PDB entry 8EV3 | electron microscopy, 3.00 A resolution | chains 1 and e of the 41 polymer chains in the assembly

# Chain 1
Molecule: 3497-nt RNA strand
Organism: Schizosaccharomyces pombe
Sequence (3497 nucleotides; each row starts with the number of its first residue):
     1 AUUUGACCUCAAAUCAGGUAGGACUACGCGCUGAACUUAAGCAUAUCAAU
    51 AAGCGCAGGAAAAGAAAAUAACCAUGAUUCCCUCAGUAACGGCGAGUGAA
   101 GCGGGAAAAGCUCAAAUUUGAAAUCUGGCAACAUUUCUUUUGUUGUCCGA
   151 GUUGUAAUUUCAAGAAGCUGCUUUGAGUGUAGACGAUCGGUCUAAGUUCC
   201 UUGGAACAGGACGUCAGAGAGGGUGAGAACCCCGUCUUUGGUCGAUUGGA
   251 UAUGCCAUAUAAAGCGCUUUCGAAGAGUCGAGUUGUUUGGGAAUGCAGCU
   301 CUAAAUGGGUGGUAAAUUUCAUCUAAAGCUAAAUAUUGGCGAGAGACCGA
   351 UAGCGAACAAGUAGAGUGAUCGAAAGAUGAAAAGAACUUUGAAAAGAGAG
   401 UUAAAUAGUACGUGAAAUUGCUGAAAGGGAAGCAUUGGAAAUCAGUCUUA
   451 CCUGGGUGAGAUCAGUAGUCUCUUCGCGAGACUAUGCACUCUGAACCUGU
   501 GGUAGGUCAGCAUCAGUUUUCGGGGGCGGAAAAAGAAUAAGGGAAGGUGG
   551 CUUUCCGGGUUCUGCCUGGGGAGUGUUUAUAGCCCUUGUUGUAAUACGUC
   601 CACUGGGGACUGAGGACUGCGGCUUCGUGCCAAGGAUGCUGACAUAAUGG
   651 UUUUCAAUGGCCCGUCUUGAAACACGGACCAAGGAGUCUAGCAUCUAUGC
   701 GAGUGUUUGGGUGAUGAAAACCCAUCCGCGAAAUGAAAGUGAAUGCAGGU
   751 GGGAACGCCCUUGUGGCGUGCACCAUCGACCGACCCGGAAGUUUGUCAAU
   801 GGAAGGGUUUGAGUAAGAGCAUAGCUGUUGGGACCCGAAAGAUGGUGAAC
   851 UAUGCCUGAAUAGGGUGAAGCCAGAGGAAACUCUGGUGGAGGCUCGUAGA
   901 GAUUCUGACGUGCAAAUCGAUCUUCAAAUUUGGGUAUAGGGGCGAAAGAC
   951 UAAUCGAACCAUCUAGUAGCUGGUUCCUGCCGAAGUUUCCCUCAGGAUAG
  1001 CAGAAACUCAGAUCAGUUUUAUGAGGUAAAGCGAAUGAUUAGAGGUCUUG
  1051 GGGAAGGAAUUUCCUCAACCUAUUCUCAAACUUUAAAUAUGUAAGACGCC
  1101 CUUGUCGCUUAAUUGGACGUGGGCCAUCGAAUGAGAGUUUCUAGUGGGCC
  1151 AUUUUUGGUAAGCAGAACUGGCGAUGCGGGAUGAACCGAACGUGAGGUUA
  1201 AGGUGCCGGAAUGUACGCUCAUCAGACACCAGAAAAGGUGUUAGUUCAUC
  1251 UAGACAGCAGGACGGUGGCCAUGGAAGUCGGAAUCCGCUAAGGAGUGUGU
  1301 AACAACUCACCUGCCGAAUGAACUAGCCCUGAAAAUGGAUGGCGCUUAAG
  1351 CGUACUACCCAUACCUCACCGUCUGGGUUAGCUUUGAGAAGCUCAGACGA
  1401 GUAGGCAGGCGUGGAGGUUUGUGACGAAGCCUUGGGCGUGAGCCUGGGUC
  1451 GAACAGCCUCUAGUGCAGAUCUUGGUGGAAGUAGCAAAUAUUCAAAUGAG
  1501 AACUUUGAAGACUGAAGUGGGGAAAGGUUCCAUGUGAACAGCAGUUGGAC
  1551 AUGGGUUAGUCGAUCCUAAGAGAUAGGGAAGCUCCGUAUGAAAGUUGCAC
  1601 GAUUUUUCGUGCCUCCUAUCGAAAGGGAAUCCGGUUAAUAUUCCGGAACC
  1651 AGAAGGUGGAAUCAACACGGCAACGUAAAUGAAGUUGGAGACGUCGGCGG
  1701 GAGCCCUGGGAAGAGUUCUCUUUUCUUUUUAACAAACCAUUGAACUACCC
  1751 UGAAAUCGGUUUAUCCGGAGCUAGGGUAUGGUGUUUGGAAGAGUUCAGCG
  1801 CCUCAUGCUGAAUCCGGUGCGCUCUCGACGGCCCUUGAAAAUCCAACGGA
  1851 AGAAUGGACCUUCGGGUCCUUGUUUUCACAUCUGGUCGUACUCAUAACCG
  1901 CAGCAGGUCUCCAAGGUGAACAGCCUCUAGUUGAUAGAACAAUGUAGAUA
  1951 AGGGAAGUCGGCAAAAUGGAUCCGUAACUUCGGGAUAAGGAUUGGCUCUA
  2001 AGGGUUGGGUACGUUGGGCCUUGGAACCUGAACGGUUGCUGGACUGAGCG
  2051 UGGACCGAUGUCUUUUCUCGCCUUUCGGGGUGAGAAGGGAUGUUGGACCU
  2101 GCUUGGACCUUGGCGGCCGGGAAGUCCUUGGUCGGGCUUUUCUCCUUCUC
  2151 GGGGAUUAUGCUCUUACUGGCGUACGUUUAACAACCAACUUAGAACUGGU
  2201 ACGGACAAGGGGAAUCUGACUGUCUAAUUAAAACAUAGCAUUGCGAUGGC
  2251 CAGAAAGUGGUGUUGACGCAAUGUGAUUUCUGCCCAGUGCUCUGAAUGUC
  2301 AAAGUGAAGAAAUUCAACCAAGCGCGGGUAAACGGCGGGAGUAACUAUGA
  2351 CUCUCUUAAGGUAGCCAAAUGCCUCGUCAUCUAACUAGUGACGCGCAUGA
  2401 AUGGAUUAACGAGAUUCCCACUGUCCCUAUCUACUAUCUAGCGAAACCAC
  2451 AGCCUGGGGAACGGGCCAGGCAAAAUCAGCGGGGAAAGAAGACCCUGUUG
  2501 AGCUUGACUCUAGUUUGACAUUGUGAAGAGACAUAGAGGGUGUAGGAUAA
  2551 GUGGGAGUAUGUUUCGGCAUACGCCGGUGAAAUACCACUACCUUUAUCGU
  2601 UUCUUUACUUAAUCAAUGAAGCGGAAUUGGGAUUUAUUUCCCAUAUUCUA
  2651 GCGUUAAAGUUUCUUCGCGAACUGAUCCGCGUUGAUGACAUUGUCAGGUG
  2701 GGGAGUUUGGCUGGGGCGGCACAUCUGUUAAAAGAUAACGCAGGUGUCCU
  2751 AAGGGGGACUCAUCGAGAACAGAAAUCUCGAGUAGAAUAAAAGGGUAAAA
  2801 GUCCCCUUGAUUUUGAUUUUCAGUGUGAAUACAAACCAUGAAAGUGUGGC
  2851 CUAUCGAUCCUUUGUUCCCUCGAAAUUUGAGGACAGAGGUGCCAGAAAAG
  2901 UUACCACAGGGAUAACUGGCUUGUGGCAGCCAAGCGUUCAUAGCGACGUU
  2951 GCUUUUUGAUUCUUCGAUGUCGGCUCUUCCUAUCAUACCGAAGCAGAAUU
  3001 CGGUAAGCGUUGGAUUGUUCACCCACUAAUAGGGAACGUGAGCUGGGUUU
  3051 AGACCGUCGUGAGACAGGUUAGUUUUACCCUACUGAUGAAGUGUCGUCGC
  3101 AAUGGUAAUUCAACUUAGUACGAGAGGAACCGUUGAUUCAGAUCAUUGGU
  3151 AUUUGCGGCUGCCUGACAAGGCAAUGCCGCGGAGCUAUCAUCUGCCGGAU
  3201 AACGGCUGAACGCCUCUAAGCCAGAAUCCGUGCCAGAAAGCGACGAUUUU
  3251 UUGGUCCGCAUGAUUUAUAUGUAUAAAAAUAGAGGUAGGACUUGUUCCUA
  3301 CUCUCCUGUAUCGUAGAAGAUGGGCGAUGGUUGAUGAAACGGAAGUGUUU
  3351 UAUUGACUUGUCCAUGAAAUUCCAUUGAAAUCUUGUGCGGAAUCGAAUCC
  3401 AUUGCAUACGACUUUAAUGUGGAACGGGGUAUUGUAAGCAGUAGAGUAGC
  3451 CUUGUUGUUACGAUCUGCUGAGAUUAAGCCUUUGUUCCCAAGAUUUG
Disordered / not traced: 1-2, 37-47, 92-95, 288-293, 313-318, 474-476, 552-573, 625-627, 733-748, 778-815, 848-956, 991-994, 1026-1087, 1095-1129, 1228-1231, 1250-1317, 1332-1340, 1486-1934, 1939-2436, 2472-2982, 3009-3093, 3159-3176, 3249-3268, 3290-3297, 3376-3394, 3436-3470

# Chain e
Protein: 60S ribosomal protein L32-A
Organism: Schizosaccharomyces pombe
UniProtKB: P79015 (RL32A_SCHPO); residue numbers follow UniProt; this construct covers 1-127
Amino-acid sequence (127 residues; each row starts with the number of its first residue):
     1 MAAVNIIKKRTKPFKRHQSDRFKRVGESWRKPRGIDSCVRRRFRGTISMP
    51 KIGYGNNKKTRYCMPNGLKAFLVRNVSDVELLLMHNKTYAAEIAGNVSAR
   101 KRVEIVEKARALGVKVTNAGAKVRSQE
Disordered / not traced: 1-3

# How chain 1 and chain e interact
Pairs across the interface (128; chain 1 residue first):
  A416(1) / Lys-23(e)  hydrogen bond to the phosphate
  A417(1) / Lys-23(e)  salt bridge to the phosphate
  C433(1) / Arg-21(e)  sugar contact
  U435(1) / Lys-12(e)  phosphate contact
  G614(1) / Lys-59(e)  salt bridge to the phosphate
  G615(1) / Lys-59(e)  salt bridge to the phosphate
  U651(1) / Lys-12(e)  phosphate contact
  G659(1) / Arg-44(e)  hydrogen bond to the phosphate
  G659(1) / Gly-45(e)  sugar contact
  G660(1) / Arg-44(e)  salt bridge to the phosphate
  C662(1) / Gln-18(e)  phosphate contact
  C663(1) / His-17(e)  salt bridge to the phosphate
  C663(1) / Gln-18(e)  phosphate contact
  G664(1) / Gly-34(e)  phosphate contact
  G664(1) / Asp-36(e)  phosphate contact
  G664(1) / Ser-37(e)  phosphate contact
  C679(1) / Phe-22(e)  phosphate contact
  C679(1) / Arg-24(e)  salt bridge to the phosphate
  C680(1) / Phe-22(e)  phosphate contact
  C680(1) / Lys-23(e)  hydrogen bond to the phosphate
  C680(1) / Arg-24(e)  salt bridge to the phosphate
  A681(1) / Arg-24(e)  phosphate contact
  C976(1) / Arg-30(e)  salt bridge to the phosphate
  C977(1) / Trp-29(e)  hydrogen bond to the phosphate
  C977(1) / Arg-30(e)  phosphate contact
  C977(1) / Lys-31(e)  hydrogen bond to the phosphate
  C977(1) / Arg-33(e)  salt bridge to the phosphate
  U978(1) / Trp-29(e)  hydrogen bond to the phosphate
  U978(1) / Lys-31(e)  phosphate contact
  U978(1) / Ile-52(e)  sugar contact
  G979(1) / Lys-51(e)  phosphate contact
  G979(1) / Ile-52(e)  hydrogen bond to the phosphate
  U1175(1) / Arg-40(e)  salt bridge to the phosphate
  U1175(1) / Arg-41(e)  salt bridge to the phosphate
  G1176(1) / Arg-41(e)  salt bridge to the phosphate
  G1176(1) / Arg-42(e)  hydrogen bond to the sugar
  G1176(1) / Phe-43(e)  phosphate contact
  C1177(1) / Phe-43(e)  phosphate contact
  C1177(1) / Arg-44(e)  hydrogen bond to the phosphate
  G1178(1) / Arg-44(e)  salt bridge to the phosphate
  C1191(1) / Arg-42(e)  hydrogen bond to the base
  G1192(1) / Lys-9(e)  base contact
  G1192(1) / Lys-51(e)  hydrogen bond to the phosphate
  G1192(1) / Gly-53(e)  hydrogen bond to the base
  U1193(1) / Lys-9(e)  sugar contact
  U1193(1) / Lys-51(e)  salt bridge to the phosphate
  U1193(1) / Gly-53(e)  sugar contact
  U1193(1) / Tyr-54(e)  phosphate contact
  C1369(1) / Lys-9(e)  hydrogen bond to the sugar
  C1369(1) / Gly-55(e)  sugar contact
  C1369(1) / Asn-57(e)  phosphate contact
  C1370(1) / Lys-9(e)  hydrogen bond to the sugar
  C1370(1) / Ile-52(e)  hydrogen bond to the sugar
  C1370(1) / Gly-53(e)  base contact
  C1370(1) / Gly-55(e)  sugar contact
  C1370(1) / Asn-56(e)  sugar contact
  C1370(1) / Asn-57(e)  phosphate contact
  C1370(1) / Lys-58(e)  salt bridge to the phosphate
  G1371(1) / Ile-52(e)  sugar contact
  G1371(1) / Lys-58(e)  salt bridge to the phosphate
  G1399(1) / Ile-52(e)  base contact
  A1400(1) / Arg-42(e)  hydrogen bond to the sugar
  G1401(1) / Arg-42(e)  salt bridge to the phosphate
  U1402(1) / Arg-40(e)  sugar contact
  G1421(1) / Asn-75(e)  hydrogen bond to the phosphate
  U1422(1) / Arg-74(e)  sugar contact
  U1422(1) / Asn-75(e)  hydrogen bond to the phosphate
  U1422(1) / Asn-96(e)  hydrogen bond to the sugar
  U1422(1) / Val-97(e)  phosphate contact
  U1422(1) / Lys-101(e)  salt bridge to the phosphate
  G1423(1) / Asn-96(e)  sugar contact
  G1423(1) / Val-97(e)  phosphate contact
  G1423(1) / Ser-98(e)  hydrogen bond to the phosphate
  G1423(1) / Lys-101(e)  salt bridge to the phosphate
  A1424(1) / Ser-98(e)  phosphate contact
  A1424(1) / Arg-100(e)  salt bridge to the phosphate
  C1425(1) / Ser-98(e)  sugar contact
  C1425(1) / Ala-99(e)  phosphate contact
  C1425(1) / Arg-100(e)  base contact
  G1426(1) / Ser-98(e)  phosphate contact
  G1426(1) / Ala-99(e)  hydrogen bond to the phosphate
  G1426(1) / Lys-122(e)  salt bridge to the phosphate
  A1427(1) / Asn-96(e)  phosphate contact
  A1428(1) / Asn-96(e)  phosphate contact
  G1436(1) / Met-64(e)  sugar contact
  G1436(1) / Pro-65(e)  phosphate contact
  C1437(1) / Lys-8(e)  salt bridge to the phosphate
  C1437(1) / Tyr-62(e)  hydrogen bond to the phosphate
  C1437(1) / Cys-63(e)  phosphate contact
  C1437(1) / Pro-65(e)  phosphate contact
  G1438(1) / Lys-8(e)  salt bridge to the phosphate
  G1438(1) / Thr-60(e)  phosphate contact
  G1438(1) / Arg-61(e)  hydrogen bond to the phosphate
  G1438(1) / Tyr-62(e)  hydrogen bond to the phosphate
  U1439(1) / Phe-14(e)  sugar contact
  U1439(1) / Pro-50(e)  sugar contact
  U1439(1) / Lys-51(e)  sugar contact
  U1439(1) / Ile-52(e)  base contact
  U1439(1) / Tyr-54(e)  sugar contact
  U1439(1) / Gly-55(e)  hydrogen bond to the sugar
  U1439(1) / Asn-56(e)  hydrogen bond to the phosphate
  U1439(1) / Arg-61(e)  salt bridge to the phosphate
  G1440(1) / Phe-14(e)  phosphate contact
  G1440(1) / Trp-29(e)  sugar contact
  G1440(1) / Pro-50(e)  sugar contact
  G1440(1) / Arg-61(e)  base contact
  A1441(1) / Ser-28(e)  phosphate contact
  A1441(1) / Trp-29(e)  hydrogen bond to the phosphate
  A1441(1) / Arg-30(e)  hydrogen bond to the phosphate
  G1442(1) / Ser-28(e)  hydrogen bond to the phosphate
  G1442(1) / Arg-30(e)  salt bridge to the phosphate
  C1444(1) / Leu-72(e)  phosphate contact
  C1444(1) / Glu-92(e)  hydrogen bond to the sugar
  U1445(1) / Ile-93(e)  sugar contact
  U1445(1) / Ala-94(e)  phosphate contact
  U1445(1) / Gly-95(e)  hydrogen bond to the phosphate
  U1445(1) / Asn-118(e)  hydrogen bond to the phosphate
  G1446(1) / Gly-95(e)  phosphate contact
  G1446(1) / Arg-102(e)  salt bridge to the phosphate
  G1446(1) / Asn-118(e)  phosphate contact
  G1446(1) / Ala-121(e)  phosphate contact
  G1447(1) / Ala-121(e)  phosphate contact
  G1447(1) / Lys-122(e)  hydrogen bond to the phosphate
  G1456(1) / Arg-74(e)  sugar contact
  A1467(1) / Arg-16(e)  salt bridge to the phosphate
  A1467(1) / Phe-22(e)  base contact
  A1467(1) / Arg-24(e)  hydrogen bond to the base
  A1467(1) / Val-25(e)  base contact
Also at the interface, not in a pair above, chain 1 (61 interface residues in all): G432, A434, U665, G677, G1179, G1194, A1455
Also at the interface, not in a pair above, chain e (63 interface residues in all): Arg-10, Asp-20, Ile-35, Ile-47

# Summary
61 residues of chain 1 face 63 of chain e across their interface, with 34 hydrogen bonds and 27 salt bridges.
Among the polar pairs are C1191(1)/Arg-42(e), G1192(1)/Gly-53(e) and A1467(1)/Arg-24(e).
Chain 1 is a 3497-nt RNA strand and chain e is 60S ribosomal protein L32-A, both from Schizosaccharomyces
pombe; the structure, Ytm1 associated 60S nascent ribosome (-Fkbp39) State 1B, was determined by electron
microscopy (same publication as 8ESQ, 8ESR, 8ETC, 8ETG, 8ETH, 8ETI and 3 further entries).
